Entry 9E7L (electron microscopy, 3.33 A resolution); this record covers chains L and N of the 23 polymer chains in the assembly.

== Chain L ==
Molecule: V-type proton ATPase subunit c
Organism: Saccharomyces cerevisiae
Reference sequence: P25515 (VATL1_YEAST); numbering as in UniProt (aligned over 1-160)
Chain sequence (160 residues; row label = number of the first residue in the row):
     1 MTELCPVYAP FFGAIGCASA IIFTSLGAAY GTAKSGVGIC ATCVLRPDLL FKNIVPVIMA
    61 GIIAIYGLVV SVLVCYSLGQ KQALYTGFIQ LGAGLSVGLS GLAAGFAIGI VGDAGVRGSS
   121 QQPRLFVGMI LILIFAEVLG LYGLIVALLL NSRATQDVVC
Unresolved in the structure: 1
Swiss-Prot annotation at these positions:
  - site: E137 (Essential for proton translocation)
  - mutagenesis: E137 (E137D: Partial inactivation; E137Q/V/K: Inactivation)
Disulfides: C5-C160

== Chain N ==
Molecule: V0 assembly protein 1
Organism: Saccharomyces cerevisiae
Reference sequence: P53262 (VOA1_YEAST); residue numbers follow UniProt; this construct covers 1-265
Chain sequence (265 residues; each row starts with the number of its first residue):
     1 MVFGQLYALF IFTLSCCISK TVQADSSKES SSFISFDKES NWDTISTISS TADVISSVDS
    61 AIAVFEFDNF SLLDNLMIDE EYPFFNRFFA NDVSLTVHDD SPLNISQSLS PIMEQFTVDE
   121 LPESASDLLY EYSLDDKSIV LFKFTSDAYD LKKLDEFIDS CLSFLEDKSG DNLTVVINSL
   181 GWAFEDEDGD DEYATEETLS HHDNNKGKEG DDDILSSIWT EGLLMCLIVS ALLLFILIVA
   241 LSWISNLDIT YGALEKSTNP IKKNN
Unresolved in the structure: 1-211, 264-265
Swiss-Prot annotation at these positions:
  - motif: K262 to N265 (ER retention motif)
  - glycosylation (N-linked (GlcNAc...) asparagine): N69, N104, N172

== Chain L / chain N interface ==
Residue-residue contacts - 21 pairs, chain L then chain N:
  Y8(L) - G222(N)
  Y8(L) - M225(N)
  F11(L) - C226(N)  hydrophobic
  F12(L) - V229(N)  hydrophobic
  I15(L) - L233(N)  hydrophobic
  F23(L) - L233(N)
  F23(L) - I236(N)  hydrophobic
  L26(L) - L237(N)  hydrophobic
  L26(L) - I244(N)  hydrophobic
  Y30(L) - W243(N)
  Y30(L) - I244(N)  hydrophobic
  Y30(L) - L247(N)  hydrophobic
  K34(L) - L247(N)
  V37(L) - I249(N)  hydrophobic
  C40(L) - L254(N)
  A41(L) - A253(N)  hydrophobic
  A41(L) - L254(N)  hydrophobic
  L95(L) - L233(N)  hydrophobic
  L95(L) - I236(N)  hydrophobic
  F106(L) - W243(N)  hydrophobic
  R117(L) - T250(N)  hydrogen bond
Also at the interface, not in a pair above, chain L (22 interface residues in all): S19, A33, V44, F88, L91, L99, L102, I110
Also at the interface, not in a pair above, chain N (17 interface residues in all): L232, A240, L241

== In short ==
22 residues of chain L face 17 of chain N across their interface; the contacts include 1 hydrogen bond. Its
one hydrogen-bonded contact is R117(L)-T250(N). Curated annotation (UniProt) lists one mutagenesis site on
chain L.
Chain L is V-type proton ATPase subunit c and chain N is V0 assembly protein 1, both from Saccharomyces
cerevisiae; the structure, Yeast V-ATPase Vo proton channel bound to nanobody 2WVA7, was determined by
electron microscopy together with 9E76 and 9MJ4 from the same study.
